PDB entry 1ZEG | X-ray diffraction, 1.60 A resolution | chains A and B

[Chain A]
Protein: Insulin
Organism: Homo sapiens
Notes: engineered mutation(s): CHAIN B, D, P28D
Reference sequence: P01308 (INS_HUMAN); residues 1-21 here correspond to UniProt positions 90-110 (UniProt number = residue number + 89)
Sequence (21 residues; each row starts with the number of its first residue):
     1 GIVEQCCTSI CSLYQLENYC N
Cystine bridges: C6-C11
Small-molecule neighbours: phenol (IPH): C6, S9, I10, C11, L16

[Chain B]
Protein: Insulin
Organism: Homo sapiens
Reference sequence: P01308 (INS_HUMAN); residues 1-30 here correspond to UniProt positions 25-54 (UniProt number = residue number + 24)
Sequence (30 residues; each row starts with the number of its first residue):
     1 FVNQHLCGSH LVEALYLVCG ERGFFYTDKT
Construct notes: engineered mutation D28 (Pro52 in P01308)
Metal / ion sites: Zn2+: H10 (together with chloride ion)
Small-molecule neighbours:
  - phenol (IPH), molecule 1: C7, H10, L11, A14
  - phenol (IPH), molecule 2: E13, Y16, L17

[Interface between chain A and chain B]
Pairs across the interface (20; chain A residue first):
  G1(A) - T30(B)
  I2(A) - L15(B)  hydrophobic
  I2(A) - T30(B)  hydrogen bond (backbone-backbone)
  V3(A) - Q4(B)
  C6(A) - L11(B)  hydrophobic
  C7(A) - C7(B)  disulfide
  C7(A) - L11(B)  hydrophobic
  L13(A) - A14(B)
  L13(A) - V18(B)
  L16(A) - A14(B)  hydrophobic
  L16(A) - L15(B)
  E17(A) - R22(B)  salt bridge
  Y19(A) - L15(B)  hydrophobic
  Y19(A) - F24(B)
  C20(A) - C19(B)  disulfide
  C20(A) - G23(B)
  N21(A) - R22(B)
  N21(A) - G23(B)  hydrogen bond (backbone-backbone)
  N21(A) - F24(B)
  N21(A) - F25(B)  hydrogen bond (side chain-backbone)
Other interface residues (no listed pair), chain B (14 interface residues in all): L17, Y26
Cross-chain cystine bridges: C7(A)-C7(B), C20(A)-C19(B)

[In short]
11 residues of chain A face 14 of chain B across their interface, with 2 disulfide bonds, 3 hydrogen bonds and
1 salt bridge. Polar pairs include E17(A)-R22(B), I2(A)-T30(B) and N21(A)-F25(B). One phenol molecule is bound
between chain A and chain B.
Here chain A is Insulin and chain B is Insulin, both from Homo sapiens. Entry 1ZEG (Structure of B28 asp
insulin in complex with phenol) was determined by X-ray diffraction together with 1ZEI and 1ZEH from the same
study.
